1L2C - chains C and A of the 3 polymer chains in the assembly; structure by X-ray diffraction, 2.20 A resolution.

== Chain C ==
Molecule: 16-nt DNA strand
Sequence (16 nucleotides; row label = number of the first residue in the row):
    10 TGCGTCCAXGTCTACC
Not modelled in the structure: 10-12, 25
Modified residues: HPD (1-hydroxy-pentane-3,4-diol-5-phosphate) at position 18

== Chain A ==
Protein: MutM
Source organism: Geobacillus stearothermophilus
Chain sequence (274 residues; numbered 1 to 274; the number before each row is that of its first residue):
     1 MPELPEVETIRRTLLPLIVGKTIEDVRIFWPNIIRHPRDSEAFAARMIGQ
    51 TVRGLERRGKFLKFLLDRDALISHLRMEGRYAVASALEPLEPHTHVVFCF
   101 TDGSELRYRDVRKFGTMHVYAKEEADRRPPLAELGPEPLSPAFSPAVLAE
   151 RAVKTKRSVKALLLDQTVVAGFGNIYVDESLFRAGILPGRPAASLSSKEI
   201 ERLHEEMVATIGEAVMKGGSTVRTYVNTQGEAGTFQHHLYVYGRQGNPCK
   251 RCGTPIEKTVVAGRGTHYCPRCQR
Not modelled in the structure: 1, 221-234
Metal / ion sites: Zn2+: Cys249, Cys252, Cys269, Cys272

== How chain C and chain A interact ==
Contacting residue pairs (25; chain C residue first):
  DC16(C) - Lys258(A)  phosphate contact
  DA17(C) - Met77(A)  sugar contact
  DA17(C) - Arg112(A)  base contact
  DA17(C) - Tyr242(A)  phosphate contact
  DA17(C) - Lys258(A)  salt bridge to the phosphate
  HPD_18(C) - Pro2(A)  sugar contact
  HPD_18(C) - Glu3(A)  sugar contact
  HPD_18(C) - Met77(A)  sugar contact
  HPD_18(C) - Asn174(A)  base contact
  HPD_18(C) - Ile175(A)  sugar contact
  HPD_18(C) - Tyr242(A)  base contact
  HPD_18(C) - Arg264(A)  hydrogen bond to the phosphate
  DG19(C) - Glu3(A)  phosphate contact
  DG19(C) - Lys60(A)  salt bridge to the phosphate
  DG19(C) - His74(A)  phosphate contact
  DG19(C) - Arg76(A)  base contact
  DG19(C) - Met77(A)  base contact
  DG19(C) - Phe114(A)  base contact
  DG19(C) - Gly173(A)  phosphate contact
  DG19(C) - Asn174(A)  hydrogen bond to the phosphate
  DG19(C) - Arg264(A)  salt bridge to the phosphate
  DT20(C) - Lys60(A)  salt bridge to the phosphate
  DT20(C) - His74(A)  salt bridge to the phosphate
  DT20(C) - Arg76(A)  phosphate contact
  DT20(C) - Gln166(A)  phosphate contact
Also at the interface, not in a pair above, chain C (6 interface residues in all): DC21
Also at the interface, not in a pair above, chain A (18 interface residues in all): Glu78, Pro130, Gly265

== Summary ==
6 residues of chain C face 18 of chain A across their interface, with 2 hydrogen bonds and 5 salt bridges.
Among the polar pairs are HPD_18(C)-Arg264(A), DG19(C)-Asn174(A) and DA17(C)-Lys258(A). Cys249(A), Cys252(A),
Cys269(A) and Cys272(A) coordinate Zn2+.
Here chain C is a 16-nt DNA strand and chain A is MutM (Geobacillus stearothermophilus). Entry 1L2C (MutM
(Fpg)-DNA Estranged Thymine Mismatch Recognition Complex) was determined by X-ray diffraction (same
publication as 1L1T, 1L1Z, 1L2B and 1L2D).
